Entry 5U3K (X-ray diffraction, 2.64 A resolution); this record covers chains H and L of the 3 polymer chains in the assembly.

== Chain H ==
Protein: DH511.2 Fab Heavy Chain
Source organism: Homo sapiens
Notes: antibody fragment or engineered binder
Chain sequence (232 residues; numbered 1 to 213 plus 19 insertion-coded residues; the number before each row is that of its first residue; a row labelled like 52A-52C holds insertion residues (52A, then the next letters in order)):
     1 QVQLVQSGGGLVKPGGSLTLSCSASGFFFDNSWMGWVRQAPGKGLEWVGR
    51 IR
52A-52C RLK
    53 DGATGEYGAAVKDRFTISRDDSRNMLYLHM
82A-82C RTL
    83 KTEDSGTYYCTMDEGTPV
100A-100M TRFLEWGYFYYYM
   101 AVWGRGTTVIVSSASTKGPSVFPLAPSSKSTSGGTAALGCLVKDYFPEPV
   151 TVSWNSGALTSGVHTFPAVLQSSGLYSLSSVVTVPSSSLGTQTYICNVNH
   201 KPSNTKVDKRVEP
Unresolved in the structure: 128-135, 184, 213
Disulfides: Cys22-Cys92, Cys140-Cys196
Bound ions: Ca2+: Asp30, Asp73, Asn76

== Chain L ==
Protein: DH511.2 Fab Light Chain
Source organism: Homo sapiens
Notes: antibody fragment or engineered binder
Chain sequence (214 residues; each row starts with the number of its first residue; a row labelled like 95A-95B holds insertion residues (95A, then the next letters in order)):
     1 DIVMTQSPSSVSASVGDRVTITCRASQNIRDYLNWYQHKPGGSPRLLIYA
    51 ASTLQTGVPSRFSGSGSGNLFTLTITNLQPEDFATYYCQENYNTI
95A-95B PS
    96 LSFGQGTKVDIRRTVAAPSVFIFPPSDEQLKSGTASVVCLLNNFYPREAK
   146 VQWKVDNALQSGNSQESVTEQDSKDSTYSLSSTLTLSKADYEKHKVYACE
   196 VTHQGLSSPVTKSFNRG
Disulfides: Cys23-Cys88, Cys134-Cys194

== How chain H and chain L interact ==
Pairs across the interface (73; chain H residue first):
  Gln39(H) - His38(L)
  Gln39(H) - Tyr87(L)  hydrogen bond
  Gly44(H) - Tyr87(L)
  Leu45(H) - His38(L)
  Leu45(H) - Tyr87(L)  hydrophobic
  Leu45(H) - Phe98(L)
  Glu46(H) - Phe98(L)
  Trp47(H) - Pro95A(L)
  Trp47(H) - Ser95B(L)
  Trp47(H) - Leu96(L)
  Trp47(H) - Phe98(L)
  Arg50(H) - Pro95A(L)
  Glu58(H) - Pro95A(L)
  Tyr91(H) - His38(L)
  Tyr91(H) - Pro44(L)
  Thr98(H) - Tyr49(L)
  Val100(H) - Tyr32(L)
  Arg100B(H) - Arg30(L)
  Arg100B(H) - Asp31(L)  salt bridge
  Arg100B(H) - Tyr32(L)
  Glu100E(H) - Arg30(L)  salt bridge
  Glu100E(H) - Tyr32(L)  hydrogen bond
  Tyr100H(H) - Tyr32(L)
  Tyr100H(H) - Thr94(L)
  Phe100I(H) - Tyr32(L)
  Tyr100J(H) - Asp31(L)  hydrogen bond
  Tyr100J(H) - Ala50(L)  hydrophobic
  Tyr100J(H) - Asn91(L)
  Tyr100K(H) - Asn34(L)  hydrogen bond (backbone-side chain)
  Tyr100K(H) - Asn91(L)  hydrogen bond (backbone-side chain)
  Tyr100K(H) - Leu96(L)  hydrophobic
  Tyr100L(H) - Asn34(L)
  Tyr100L(H) - Tyr36(L)
  Tyr100L(H) - Leu46(L)  hydrophobic
  Tyr100L(H) - Tyr49(L)  hydrophobic
  Met100M(H) - Tyr36(L)  hydrogen bond (backbone-side chain)
  Met100M(H) - Leu46(L)
  Met100M(H) - Gln89(L)
  Trp103(H) - Tyr36(L)  hydrophobic
  Trp103(H) - Ser43(L)  hydrogen bond (backbone-side chain)
  Trp103(H) - Pro44(L)
  Trp103(H) - Phe98(L)  hydrophobic
  Gly104(H) - Ser43(L)  hydrogen bond (backbone-side chain)
  Val121(H) - Glu123(L)
  Phe122(H) - Ser121(L)
  Phe122(H) - Glu123(L)
  Phe122(H) - Gln124(L)
  Pro123(H) - Ser121(L)
  Pro123(H) - Glu123(L)
  Leu124(H) - Phe118(L)  hydrophobic
  Ala125(H) - Phe118(L)
  Ala137(H) - Phe116(L)  hydrophobic
  Ala137(H) - Phe118(L)
  Leu141(H) - Ser131(L)
  Lys143(H) - Gln124(L)
  Lys143(H) - Thr129(L)
  His164(H) - Asn137(L)
  His164(H) - Asn138(L)  hydrogen bond
  His164(H) - Ser174(L)  hydrogen bond
  Phe166(H) - Leu135(L)  hydrophobic
  Phe166(H) - Ser162(L)
  Phe166(H) - Thr164(L)
  Phe166(H) - Ser174(L)
  Phe166(H) - Leu175(L)
  Phe166(H) - Ser176(L)
  Pro167(H) - Ser162(L)  hydrogen bond (backbone-side chain)
  Pro167(H) - Val163(L)
  Val169(H) - Gln160(L)
  Leu170(H) - Gln160(L)
  Gln171(H) - Gln160(L)
  Val181(H) - Leu135(L)  hydrophobic
  Thr183(H) - Asn137(L)
  Lys209(H) - Glu123(L)  salt bridge
Interface residues without a listed pair, chain H (41 interface residues in all): Val37, Ala101, Thr165, Ser172
Interface residues without a listed pair, chain L (41 interface residues in all): Gly42, Gln100, Ser127, Asp167, Thr180

== Overview ==
Chain H and chain L each contribute 41 residues to their interface; the contacts include 11 hydrogen bonds and
3 salt bridges. Polar pairs include Glu100E(H)-Arg30(L), Arg100B(H)-Asp31(L) and Lys209(H)-Glu123(L).
Asp30(H), Asp73(H) and Asn76(H) coordinate Ca2+.
Chain H is DH511.2 Fab Heavy Chain and chain L is DH511.2 Fab Light Chain, both from Homo sapiens; the
structure, Crystal Structure of DH511.2 Fab in Complex with HIV-1 gp41 MPER 662-683 Peptide, was determined by
X-ray diffraction (same publication as 5U3J, 5U3L, 5U3M, 5U3N, 5U3O and 5U3P).
